PDB entry 9E76 | electron microscopy, 3.40 A resolution | chains N and L of the 19 polymer chains in the assembly

Chain N:
Name: V0 assembly protein 1
Organism: Saccharomyces cerevisiae
UniProt: P53262 (VOA1_YEAST); numbering as in UniProt (aligned over 1-265)
Chain sequence (265 residues; each row starts with the number of its first residue):
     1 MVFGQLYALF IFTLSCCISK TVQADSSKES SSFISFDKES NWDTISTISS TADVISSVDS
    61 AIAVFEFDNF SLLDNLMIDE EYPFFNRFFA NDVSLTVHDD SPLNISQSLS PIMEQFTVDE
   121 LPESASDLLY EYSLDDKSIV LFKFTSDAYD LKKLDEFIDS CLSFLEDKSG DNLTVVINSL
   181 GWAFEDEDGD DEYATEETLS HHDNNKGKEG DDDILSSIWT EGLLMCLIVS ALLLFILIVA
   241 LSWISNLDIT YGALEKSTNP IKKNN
Unresolved in the structure: 1-211, 264-265

Chain L:
Name: V-type proton ATPase subunit c
Organism: Saccharomyces cerevisiae
UniProt: P25515 (VATL1_YEAST); numbering as in UniProt (aligned over 1-160)
Chain sequence (160 residues; numbered 1 to 160; the number before each row is that of its first residue):
     1 MTELCPVYAP FFGAIGCASA IIFTSLGAAY GTAKSGVGIC ATCVLRPDLL FKNIVPVIMA
    61 GIIAIYGLVV SVLVCYSLGQ KQALYTGFIQ LGAGLSVGLS GLAAGFAIGI VGDAGVRGSS
   121 QQPRLFVGMI LILIFAEVLG LYGLIVALLL NSRATQDVVC

Interface between chain N and chain L:
Contacting residue pairs (27; chain N residue first):
  Gly-222(N) / Tyr-8(L)
  Met-225(N) / Tyr-8(L)
  Met-225(N) / Phe-12(L)
  Cys-226(N) / Phe-11(L)  hydrophobic
  Cys-226(N) / Phe-12(L)  hydrophobic
  Val-229(N) / Leu-91(L)  hydrophobic
  Ser-230(N) / Phe-11(L)
  Leu-233(N) / Ile-15(L)  hydrophobic
  Leu-233(N) / Ser-19(L)
  Leu-233(N) / Phe-23(L)
  Ile-236(N) / Phe-23(L)  hydrophobic
  Ile-236(N) / Leu-102(L)  hydrophobic
  Leu-237(N) / Leu-26(L)  hydrophobic
  Ala-240(N) / Leu-102(L)  hydrophobic
  Trp-243(N) / Tyr-30(L)
  Trp-243(N) / Phe-106(L)  hydrophobic
  Ile-244(N) / Leu-26(L)  hydrophobic
  Ile-244(N) / Tyr-30(L)  hydrophobic
  Leu-247(N) / Tyr-30(L)  hydrophobic
  Leu-247(N) / Ala-33(L)  hydrophobic
  Leu-247(N) / Lys-34(L)
  Thr-250(N) / Val-37(L)
  Thr-250(N) / Arg-117(L)  hydrogen bond
  Ala-253(N) / Ala-41(L)  hydrophobic
  Ala-253(N) / Val-44(L)
  Leu-254(N) / Cys-40(L)
  Leu-254(N) / Ala-41(L)  hydrophobic
Other interface residues (no listed pair), chain N (18 interface residues in all): Leu-232, Leu-241, Ile-249
Other interface residues (no listed pair), chain L (22 interface residues in all): Phe-88, Leu-95, Leu-99, Ile-110

Summary:
The interface between chain N and chain L involves 18 residues on one side and 22 on the other; the contacts
include 1 hydrogen bond. Its one hydrogen-bonded contact is Thr-250(N)/Arg-117(L).
Chain N is V0 assembly protein 1 and chain L is V-type proton ATPase subunit c, both from Saccharomyces
cerevisiae; the structure, Yeast V-ATPase Vo proton channel bound to nanobody 1WVA25, was determined by
electron microscopy, deposited together with 9E7L and 9MJ4.
